9F5X - chains U and W of the 95 polymer chains in the assembly; structure by electron microscopy, 2.82 A resolution.

== Chain U ==
Molecule: NADH dehydrogenase subunit 4L
Organism: Chlamydomonas reinhardtii
Reference sequence: Q84K56 (Q84K56_CHLRE); residues 1-227 here = UniProt positions 1-227
Sequence (227 residues; numbered 1 to 227; the number before each row is that of its first residue):
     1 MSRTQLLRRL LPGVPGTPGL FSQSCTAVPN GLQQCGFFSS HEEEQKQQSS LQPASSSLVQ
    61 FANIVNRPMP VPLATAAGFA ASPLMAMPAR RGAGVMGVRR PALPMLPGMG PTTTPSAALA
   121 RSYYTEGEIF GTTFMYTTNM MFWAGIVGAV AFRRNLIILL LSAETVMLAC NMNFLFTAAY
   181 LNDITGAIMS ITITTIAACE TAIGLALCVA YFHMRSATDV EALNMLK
Not modelled in the structure: 1-122

== Chain W ==
Molecule: NADH-ubiquinone oxidoreductase chain 6
Organism: Chlamydomonas reinhardtii
Notes: EC 7.1.1.2
Reference sequence: P10329 (NU6M_CHLRE); residues 1-162 here = UniProt positions 1-162
Sequence (162 residues; row label = number of the first residue in the row):
     1 MFFENSAILL CALLSIAVGY TKSPFMSLMY SVMLFINSSF VLMMLGFEFL ALVNLLVYVG
    61 ALAVLFLFVI MLLEIPATEL RAYSRGWSTL GIFVFIINGV FQITPSMGPR GIITGLPGAE
   121 SITNLGHALY LYFADLLILN SLVLTVALFG RFAIAPVRTT GR
Not modelled in the structure: 158-162
Small-molecule neighbours:
  - phosphatidylglycerol (PGT; (1S)-2-{[{[(2R)-2,3-dihydroxypropyl]oxy}(hydroxy)phosphoryl]oxy}-1-[(palmitoyloxy)methyl]ethyl stearate): Asp135, Ile138, Leu139
  - phosphatidylethanolamine (PTY): Phe2, Phe3, Glu4, Ser6, Ala7, Leu10, Ile36, Asn37, Phe40, Met44, Leu55

== How chain U and chain W interact ==
Residue-residue contacts - 118 pairs, chain U then chain W:
  Gly127(U) - Ile113(W)
  Gly127(U) - Thr114(W)
  Gly127(U) - Gly115(W)  hydrogen bond (backbone-backbone)
  Glu128(U) - Ile112(W)
  Glu128(U) - Ile113(W)
  Glu128(U) - Thr114(W)
  Ile129(U) - Asn5(W)
  Phe130(U) - Ile8(W)  hydrophobic
  Phe130(U) - Gly115(W)
  Gly131(U) - Ile113(W)
  Gly131(U) - Gly115(W)
  Thr132(U) - Gly111(W)
  Thr132(U) - Ile112(W)
  Thr132(U) - Ile113(W)
  Thr133(U) - Leu9(W)
  Phe134(U) - Val41(W)  hydrophobic
  Phe134(U) - Leu45(W)  hydrophobic
  Met135(U) - Ser106(W)
  Met135(U) - Met107(W)  hydrophobic
  Met135(U) - Ile113(W)  hydrophobic
  Tyr136(U) - Val100(W)  hydrogen bond (side chain-backbone)
  Tyr136(U) - Gln102(W)  hydrogen bond (backbone-side chain)
  Thr137(U) - Ile8(W)
  Thr137(U) - Leu9(W)
  Asn139(U) - Gln102(W)
  Asn139(U) - Pro105(W)
  Asn139(U) - Ser106(W)  hydrogen bond (side chain-backbone)
  Met140(U) - Ala12(W)  hydrophobic
  Met140(U) - Phe95(W)
  Met140(U) - Gly99(W)
  Met140(U) - Gln102(W)
  Met141(U) - Cys11(W)  hydrophobic
  Met141(U) - Ala12(W)  hydrophobic
  Met141(U) - Ser15(W)
  Trp143(U) - Phe95(W)
  Trp143(U) - Asn98(W)
  Trp143(U) - Gly99(W)
  Ala144(U) - Ser15(W)
  Ala144(U) - Phe95(W)
  Val147(U) - Gly91(W)
  Ala151(U) - Trp87(W)
  Ala151(U) - Ser88(W)  hydrogen bond (backbone-backbone)
  Ala151(U) - Gly91(W)
  Ala151(U) - Ile92(W)  hydrophobic
  Phe152(U) - Gly19(W)
  Phe152(U) - Tyr20(W)  hydrophobic
  Phe152(U) - Gly86(W)
  Phe152(U) - Trp87(W)
  Arg153(U) - Arg85(W)
  Arg153(U) - Gly86(W)
  Arg154(U) - Gly19(W)  hydrogen bond (side chain-backbone)
  Arg154(U) - Tyr20(W)
  Arg154(U) - Thr21(W)  hydrogen bond (side chain-backbone)
  Arg154(U) - Ala82(W)
  Asn155(U) - Glu74(W)  hydrogen bond
  Ile157(U) - Phe66(W)
  Ile157(U) - Val69(W)  hydrophobic
  Ile157(U) - Ile70(W)  hydrophobic
  Ile157(U) - Glu74(W)
  Leu160(U) - Phe66(W)
  Leu161(U) - Ser27(W)
  Leu161(U) - Leu28(W)  hydrophobic
  Leu161(U) - Ser31(W)
  Leu161(U) - Phe66(W)  hydrophobic
  Glu164(U) - Phe35(W)
  Glu164(U) - Tyr58(W)
  Glu164(U) - Leu62(W)
  Thr165(U) - Ser15(W)
  Leu168(U) - Leu34(W)  hydrophobic
  Leu168(U) - Phe35(W)  hydrophobic
  Leu168(U) - Ser38(W)
  Leu168(U) - Asn54(W)
  Asn171(U) - Asn54(W)
  Met172(U) - Ser38(W)  hydrogen bond
  Met172(U) - Val41(W)  hydrophobic
  Met172(U) - Leu42(W)  hydrophobic
  Leu175(U) - Leu42(W)  hydrophobic
  Leu175(U) - Phe47(W)
  Leu175(U) - Leu50(W)  hydrophobic
  Phe176(U) - Leu45(W)  hydrophobic
  Phe176(U) - Ile113(W)  hydrophobic
  Phe176(U) - Gly115(W)
  Ala179(U) - Leu116(W)
  Ala179(U) - Gly118(W)
  Tyr180(U) - Ile113(W)  hydrophobic
  Tyr180(U) - Thr114(W)
  Tyr180(U) - Leu116(W)  hydrophobic
  Ile184(U) - Ala128(W)  hydrophobic
  Ala187(U) - Leu50(W)  hydrophobic
  Ile188(U) - Leu129(W)  hydrophobic
  Ile188(U) - Phe133(W)  hydrophobic
  Ile188(U) - Leu136(W)  hydrophobic
  Ile191(U) - Leu50(W)  hydrophobic
  Thr192(U) - Leu136(W)
  Thr192(U) - Asn140(W)
  Thr194(U) - Val57(W)
  Thr194(U) - Tyr58(W)
  Thr195(U) - Leu144(W)
  Ile196(U) - Val143(W)  hydrophobic
  Ala197(U) - Tyr58(W)
  Cys199(U) - Leu144(W)  hydrophobic
  Cys199(U) - Ala147(W)  hydrophobic
  Thr201(U) - Leu62(W)
  Thr201(U) - Phe66(W)
  Ile203(U) - Ala147(W)
  Ile203(U) - Arg151(W)
  Leu205(U) - Leu65(W)  hydrophobic
  Leu205(U) - Phe66(W)  hydrophobic
  Leu205(U) - Val69(W)  hydrophobic
  Ala206(U) - Ile154(W)  hydrophobic
  Leu207(U) - Ile154(W)  hydrophobic
  Val209(U) - Leu73(W)  hydrophobic
  Phe212(U) - Leu73(W)  hydrophobic
  Glu221(U) - Ala77(W)
  Leu223(U) - Leu73(W)  hydrophobic
  Leu223(U) - Glu74(W)
  Asn224(U) - Arg85(W)
  Lys227(U) - Arg85(W)
Also at the interface, not in a pair above, chain U (62 interface residues in all): Ile158, Ser162, Ala178, Ile193, Ala202, Cys208, Val220
Also at the interface, not in a pair above, chain W (74 interface residues in all): Ile16, Val18, Lys22, Pro24, Leu80, Val94, Pro117, Asn124, Leu125, Gly150, Pro156

== In short ==
The interface between chain U and chain W involves 62 residues on one side and 74 on the other; the contacts
include 9 hydrogen bonds. Among the polar pairs are Tyr136(U)-Val100(W), Tyr136(U)-Gln102(W) and
Asn139(U)-Ser106(W). Ligands of chain W: phosphatidylethanolamine and phosphatidylglycerol.
Here chain U is NADH dehydrogenase subunit 4L and chain W is NADH-ubiquinone oxidoreductase chain 6, both from
Chlamydomonas reinhardtii. Entry 9F5X (Structure of the Chlamydomonas reinhardtii respiratory supercomplex I1
III2 IV2) was determined by electron microscopy together with 9F5Y, 9F5Z, 9F60, 9F61 and 9F62 from the same
study.
